5U6Q - chains C and E of the 4 polymer chains in the assembly; structure by X-ray diffraction, 1.90 A resolution.

== Chain C ==
Name: Major histocompatibility complex class I-related gene protein
From: Homo sapiens
UniProt: Q95460 (HMR1_HUMAN); residues 1-270 here correspond to UniProt positions 23-292 (UniProt number = residue number + 22)
Chain sequence (271 residues; each row starts with the number of its first residue; numbering starts at 0):
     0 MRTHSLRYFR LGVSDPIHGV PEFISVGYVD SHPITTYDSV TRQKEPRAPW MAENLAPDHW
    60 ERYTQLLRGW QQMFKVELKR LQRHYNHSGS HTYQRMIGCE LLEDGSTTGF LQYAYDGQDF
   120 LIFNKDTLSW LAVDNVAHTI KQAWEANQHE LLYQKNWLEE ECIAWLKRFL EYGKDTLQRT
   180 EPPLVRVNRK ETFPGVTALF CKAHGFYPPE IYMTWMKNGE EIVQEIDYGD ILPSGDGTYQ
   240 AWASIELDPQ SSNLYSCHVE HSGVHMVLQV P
Disordered / not traced: 188-196, 270
Disulfide bonds: Cys-98/Cys-161, Cys-200/Cys-256
Glycans and other covalent adducts: 3-methanoyl-2-oxidanyl-benzoic acid (7ZS) linked to Lys-43
Differences from the reference sequence: initiating methionine (0); conflict Ser-261 (Cys283 in Q95460)
Ligand contacts: 3-methanoyl-2-oxidanyl-benzoic acid (7ZS): Tyr-7, Arg-9, Ser-24, Thr-34, Tyr-62, Leu-66, Trp-69, Arg-94, Ile-96
Swiss-Prot annotation at these positions:
  - binding site (5-(2-oxoethylideneamino)-6-(D-ribitylamino)uracil): Arg-9, Ser-24, Lys-43, Arg-94, Tyr-152, Gln-153
  - binding site (5-(2-oxopropylideneamino)-6-(D-ribitylamino)uracil): Arg-9, Ser-24, Lys-43, Arg-94, Tyr-152, Gln-153
  - binding site (7-hydroxy-6-methyl-8-(1-D-ribityl)lumazine): Arg-9, Ser-24, Lys-43, Arg-94, Tyr-152, Gln-153
  - binding site (8-(9H-purin-6-yl)-2-oxa-8-azabicyclo[3.3.1]nona-3,6-diene-4,6-dicarbaldehyde): Arg-9, Lys-43, His-58, Arg-94
  - binding site (2-amino-4-oxopteridine-6-carbaldehyde): Lys-43
  - binding site (pyridoxal): Lys-43
  - glycosylation: Asn-85 (N-linked (GlcNAc...) asparagine)
From the paper describing this entry:
  - binding site for 3-methanoyl-2-oxidanyl-benzoic acid: Tyr-7, Arg-9, Ser-24, Lys-43, Trp-69

== Chain E ==
Name: MAIT T-cell receptor beta chain
From: Homo sapiens
Chain sequence (245 residues; each row starts with the number of its first residue):
     1 NAGVTQTPKF QVLKTGQSMT LQCAQDMNHN SMYWYRQDPG MGLRLIYYSA SEGTTDKGEV
    61 PNGYNVSRLN KREFSLRLES AAPSQTSVYF CASSVWTGEG SGELFFGEGS RLTVLEDLKN
   121 VFPPEVAVFE PSEAEISHTQ KATLVCLATG FYPDHVELSW WVNGKEVHSG VCTDPQPLKE
   181 QPALNDSRYA LSSRLRVSAT FWQNPRNHFR CQVQFYGLSE NDEWTQDRAK PVTQIVSAEA
   241 WGRAD
Disordered / not traced: 245
Disulfide bonds: Cys-23/Cys-91, Cys-146/Cys-211

== Chain C / chain E interface ==
Pairs across the interface - 20 pairs, chain C then chain E:
  Glu-60(C) with Lys-57(E), salt bridge
  Arg-61(C) with Tyr-48(E), hydrogen bond
  Gln-64(C) with Tyr-48(E); Ala-50(E); Thr-54(E), hydrogen bond; Thr-55(E); Asp-56(E)
  Arg-67(C) with Thr-54(E), hydrogen bond
  Gly-68(C) with Ser-51(E); Trp-96(E)
  Trp-69(C) with Thr-97(E), hydrogen bond (side chain-backbone); Gly-98(E)
  Gln-71(C) with Ser-51(E); Trp-96(E)
  Met-72(C) with Trp-96(E), hydrophobic; Glu-99(E)
  His-148(C) with Ser-101(E)
  Glu-149(C) with Gly-100(E); Ser-101(E), hydrogen bond (side chain-backbone)
  Tyr-152(C) with Gly-100(E)
Also at the interface, not in a pair above, chain C (16 interface residues in all): Arg-41, Leu-65, Val-75, Asn-146, Gln-153
Also at the interface, not in a pair above, chain E (15 interface residues in all): Asn-30, Gly-53

== In short ==
16 residues of chain C and 15 residues of chain E are in contact, with 5 hydrogen bonds and 1 salt bridge.
Polar pairs include Glu-60(C)/Lys-57(E), Arg-61(C)/Tyr-48(E) and Gln-64(C)/Thr-54(E).
3-methanoyl-2-oxidanyl-benzoic acid is covalently linked to Lys-43(C). From the paper: a binding site for
3-methanoyl-2-oxidanyl-benzoic acid at Tyr-7(C), Arg-9(C) and Ser-24(C) among others.
Here chain C is Major histocompatibility complex class I-related gene protein and chain E is MAIT T-cell
receptor beta chain, both from Homo sapiens. Entry 5U6Q (Structure of human MR1-3-F-SA in complex with human
MAIT A-F7 TCR) was determined by X-ray diffraction (same publication as 5U1R, 5U16, 5U17, 5U2V and 5U72).
